7PGQ - chains F and N; structure by electron microscopy, 3.50 A resolution.

== Chain F (and N) ==
Name: Neurofibromin
Source organism: Homo sapiens
Notes: chain N of this document is another copy of the same molecule, construct and numbering; everything in this record applies to it too
Reference sequence: P21359 (NF1_HUMAN); residue numbers follow UniProt; this construct covers 1-2839
Chain sequence (2839 residues; numbered 1 to 2839; the number before each row is that of its first residue):
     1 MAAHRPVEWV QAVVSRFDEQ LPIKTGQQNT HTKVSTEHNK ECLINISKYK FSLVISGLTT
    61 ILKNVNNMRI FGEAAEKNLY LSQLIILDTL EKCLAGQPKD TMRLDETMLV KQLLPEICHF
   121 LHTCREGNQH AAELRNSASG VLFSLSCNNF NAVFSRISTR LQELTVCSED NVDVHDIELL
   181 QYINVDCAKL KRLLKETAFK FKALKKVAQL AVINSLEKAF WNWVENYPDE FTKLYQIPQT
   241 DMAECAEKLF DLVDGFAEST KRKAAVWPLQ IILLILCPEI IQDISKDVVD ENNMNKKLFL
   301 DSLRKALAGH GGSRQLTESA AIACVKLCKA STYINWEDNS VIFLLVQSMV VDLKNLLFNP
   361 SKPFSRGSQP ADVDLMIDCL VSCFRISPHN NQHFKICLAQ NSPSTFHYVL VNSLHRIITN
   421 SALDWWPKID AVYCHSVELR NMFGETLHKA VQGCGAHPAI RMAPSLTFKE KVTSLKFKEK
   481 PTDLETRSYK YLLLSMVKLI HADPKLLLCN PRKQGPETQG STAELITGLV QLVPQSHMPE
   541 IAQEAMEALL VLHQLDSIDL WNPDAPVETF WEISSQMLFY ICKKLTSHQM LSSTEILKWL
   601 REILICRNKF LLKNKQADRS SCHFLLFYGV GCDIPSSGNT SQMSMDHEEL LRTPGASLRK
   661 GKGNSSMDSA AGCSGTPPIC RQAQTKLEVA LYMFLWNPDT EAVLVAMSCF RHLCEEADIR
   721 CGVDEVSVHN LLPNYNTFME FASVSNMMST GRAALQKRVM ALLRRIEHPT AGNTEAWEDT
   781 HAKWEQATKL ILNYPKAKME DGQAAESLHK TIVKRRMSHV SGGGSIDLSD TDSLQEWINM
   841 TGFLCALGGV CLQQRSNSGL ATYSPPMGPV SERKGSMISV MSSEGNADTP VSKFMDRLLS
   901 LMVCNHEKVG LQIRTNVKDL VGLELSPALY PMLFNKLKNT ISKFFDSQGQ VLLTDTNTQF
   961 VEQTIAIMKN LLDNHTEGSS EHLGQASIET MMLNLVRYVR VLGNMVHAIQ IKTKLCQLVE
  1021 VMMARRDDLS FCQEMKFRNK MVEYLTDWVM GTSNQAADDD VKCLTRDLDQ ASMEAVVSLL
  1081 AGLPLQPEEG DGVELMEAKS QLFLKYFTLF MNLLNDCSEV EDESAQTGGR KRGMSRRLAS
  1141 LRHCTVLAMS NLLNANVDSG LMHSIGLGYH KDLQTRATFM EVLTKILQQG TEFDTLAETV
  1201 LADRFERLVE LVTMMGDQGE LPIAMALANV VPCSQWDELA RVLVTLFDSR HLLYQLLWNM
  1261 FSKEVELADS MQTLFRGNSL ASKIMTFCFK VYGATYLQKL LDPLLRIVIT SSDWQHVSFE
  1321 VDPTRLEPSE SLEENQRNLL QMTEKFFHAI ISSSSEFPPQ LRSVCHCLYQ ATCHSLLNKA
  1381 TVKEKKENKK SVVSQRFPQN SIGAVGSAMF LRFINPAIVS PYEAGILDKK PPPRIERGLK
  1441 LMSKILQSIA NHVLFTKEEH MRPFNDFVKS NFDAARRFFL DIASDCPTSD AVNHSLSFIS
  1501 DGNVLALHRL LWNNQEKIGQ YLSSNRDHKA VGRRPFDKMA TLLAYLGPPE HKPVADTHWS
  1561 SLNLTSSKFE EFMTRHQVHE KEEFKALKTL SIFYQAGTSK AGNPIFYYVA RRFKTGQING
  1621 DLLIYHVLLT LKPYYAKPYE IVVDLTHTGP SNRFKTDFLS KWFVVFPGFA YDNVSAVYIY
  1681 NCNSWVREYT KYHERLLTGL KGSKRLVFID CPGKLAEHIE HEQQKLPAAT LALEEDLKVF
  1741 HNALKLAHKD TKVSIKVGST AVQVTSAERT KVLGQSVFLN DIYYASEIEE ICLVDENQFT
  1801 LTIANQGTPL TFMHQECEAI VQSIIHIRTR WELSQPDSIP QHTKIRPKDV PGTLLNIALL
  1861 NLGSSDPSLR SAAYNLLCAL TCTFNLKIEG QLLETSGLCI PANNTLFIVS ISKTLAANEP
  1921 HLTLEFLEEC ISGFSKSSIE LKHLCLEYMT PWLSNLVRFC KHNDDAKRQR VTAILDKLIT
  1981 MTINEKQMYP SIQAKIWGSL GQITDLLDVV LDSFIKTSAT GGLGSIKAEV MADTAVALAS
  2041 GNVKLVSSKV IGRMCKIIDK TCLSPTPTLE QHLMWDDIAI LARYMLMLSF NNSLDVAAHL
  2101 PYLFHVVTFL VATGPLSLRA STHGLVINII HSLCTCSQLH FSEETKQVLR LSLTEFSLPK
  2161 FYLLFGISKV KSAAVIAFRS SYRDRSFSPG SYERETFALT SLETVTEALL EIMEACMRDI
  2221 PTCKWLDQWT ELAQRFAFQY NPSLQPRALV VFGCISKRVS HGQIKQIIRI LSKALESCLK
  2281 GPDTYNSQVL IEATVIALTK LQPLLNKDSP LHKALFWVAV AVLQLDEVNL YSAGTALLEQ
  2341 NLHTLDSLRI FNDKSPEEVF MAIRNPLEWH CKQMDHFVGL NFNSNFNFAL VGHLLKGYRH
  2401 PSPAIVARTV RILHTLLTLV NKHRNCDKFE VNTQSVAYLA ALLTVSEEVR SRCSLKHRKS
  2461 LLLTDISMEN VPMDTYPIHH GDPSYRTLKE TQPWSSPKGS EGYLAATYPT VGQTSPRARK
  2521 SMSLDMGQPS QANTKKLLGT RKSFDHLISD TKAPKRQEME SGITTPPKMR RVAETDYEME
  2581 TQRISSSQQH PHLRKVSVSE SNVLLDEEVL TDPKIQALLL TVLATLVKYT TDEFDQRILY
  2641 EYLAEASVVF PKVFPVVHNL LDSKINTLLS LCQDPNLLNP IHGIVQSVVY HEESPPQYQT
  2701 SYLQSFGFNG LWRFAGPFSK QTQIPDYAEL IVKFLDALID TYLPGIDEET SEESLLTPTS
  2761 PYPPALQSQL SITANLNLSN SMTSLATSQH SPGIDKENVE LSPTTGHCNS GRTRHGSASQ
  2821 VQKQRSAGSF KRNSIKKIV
Disordered / not traced: 1-482, 621-673, 796-830, 854-886, 1122-1133, 1380-1397, 1954-2839 (chain N: 1-1953, 2459-2600, 2746-2839)
Ion coordination: Zn2+: Cys1032, His1558, His1576
Ligand contacts: phosphatidylethanolamine (PEV; (1S)-2-{[(2-aminoethoxy)(hydroxy)phosphoryl]oxy}-1-[(palmitoyloxy)methyl]ethyl stearate): Thr1295, Phe1593, Tyr1608, Val1627, Leu1645, Arg1653, Phe1654, Leu1659, Trp1662, Phe1663, Phe1666, Tyr1671, Val1674, Val1677, Ile1679, Trp1685, Val1686, Tyr1689, Thr1690, Leu1697, Leu1700, Arg1705, Leu1706
Swiss-Prot annotation at these positions:
  - motif: Lys2555 to Arg2571 (Bipartite nuclear localization signal)
  - site: Arg1276 (Arginine finger)
  - modified residue: Ala2 (N-acetylalanine), Ser864 (Phosphoserine), Ser876 (Phosphoserine), Ser2188 (Phosphoserine), Ser2467 (Phosphoserine), Thr2514 (Phosphothreonine), Ser2515 (Phosphoserine), Ser2521 (Phosphoserine), Ser2523 (Phosphoserine), Ser2543 (Phosphoserine), Thr2565 (Phosphothreonine), Ser2597 (Phosphoserine), Ser2802 (Phosphoserine), Ser2817 (Phosphoserine)
Reported in the primary citation:
  - Zn2+ coordination: Cys1032, His1558, His1576

== Chain F / chain N interface ==
Contacting residue pairs - 34 pairs, chain F then chain N:
  Asp1527(F) - Ala2407(N)
  Asp1527(F) - Arg2411(N)  salt bridge
  Asp1537(F) - Lys2160(N)  salt bridge
  Thr1541(F) - Glu2155(N)
  Ala1544(F) - Leu2158(N)  hydrophobic
  Tyr1545(F) - Thr2154(N)
  Ser1865(F) - Ser2180(N)
  Tyr1874(F) - His2131(N)
  Gln1891(F) - Thr2135(N)
  Gln1891(F) - Ser2137(N)
  Leu1893(F) - His2131(N)  hydrogen bond (backbone-side chain)
  Leu1893(F) - Cys2134(N)  hydrophobic
  Leu1893(F) - Thr2135(N)
  Thr1895(F) - His2131(N)
  Thr1895(F) - Leu2153(N)
  Leu1898(F) - Asn2128(N)
  Leu1898(F) - His2131(N)
  Cys1899(F) - Gly2124(N)
  Cys1899(F) - Asn2128(N)  hydrogen bond (backbone-side chain)
  Cys1899(F) - Ala2174(N)  hydrophobic
  Cys1899(F) - Phe2178(N)  hydrophobic
  Ile1900(F) - Phe2178(N)
  Pro1901(F) - Met2087(N)
  Pro1901(F) - Phe2090(N)
  Asn1903(F) - Tyr1989(N)
  Asn1903(F) - Gln1993(N)
  Asn1903(F) - Asp2033(N)
  Thr1905(F) - Pro1990(N)
  Leu1906(F) - Ala2037(N)  hydrophobic
  Phe1907(F) - Asn2091(N)
  Glu1940(F) - Pro1990(N)
  Glu1940(F) - Arg2183(N)  salt bridge
  His1943(F) - Gln1987(N)
  Glu1947(F) - Ser1991(N)
Other interface residues (no listed pair), chain F (32 interface residues in all): His1528, Arg1533, Ala1540, Pro1867, Arg1870, Ser1896, Gly1897, Ala1902, Asn1904, Ile1939, Leu1944
Other interface residues (no listed pair), chain N (38 interface residues in all): Lys1986, Ala1994, Gly1998, Val2036, Ser2040, Ile2127, Arg2150, Leu2151, Ser2157, Val2175, Glu2211

== Summary ==
Chain F and chain N form an interface of 32 and 38 residues respectively; the contacts include 2 hydrogen
bonds and 3 salt bridges. Polar pairs include Asp1527(F)-Arg2411(N), Asp1537(F)-Lys2160(N) and
Glu1940(F)-Arg2183(N). Ligands of chain F: phosphatidylethanolamine. Cys1032(F), His1558(F) and His1576(F)
form the Zn2+ site. From the paper: Zn2+ coordination by Cys1032(F), His1558(F) and His1576(F).
Both chains are Neurofibromin (Homo sapiens). Entry 7PGQ (GAP-SecPH region of human neurofibromin isoform 2 in
closed conformation) was determined by electron microscopy, deposited together with 7PGP, 7PGR, 7PGS, 7PGT and
7PGU.
